PDB entry 6TTV | X-ray diffraction, 2.14 A resolution | chains A and B

Chain A:
Name: N6-adenosine-methyltransferase catalytic subunit
Organism: Homo sapiens
Notes: EC 2.1.1.348
Reference sequence: Q86U44 (MTA70_HUMAN); residue numbers follow UniProt; this construct covers 1-580
Amino-acid sequence (580 residues; each row starts with the number of its first residue):
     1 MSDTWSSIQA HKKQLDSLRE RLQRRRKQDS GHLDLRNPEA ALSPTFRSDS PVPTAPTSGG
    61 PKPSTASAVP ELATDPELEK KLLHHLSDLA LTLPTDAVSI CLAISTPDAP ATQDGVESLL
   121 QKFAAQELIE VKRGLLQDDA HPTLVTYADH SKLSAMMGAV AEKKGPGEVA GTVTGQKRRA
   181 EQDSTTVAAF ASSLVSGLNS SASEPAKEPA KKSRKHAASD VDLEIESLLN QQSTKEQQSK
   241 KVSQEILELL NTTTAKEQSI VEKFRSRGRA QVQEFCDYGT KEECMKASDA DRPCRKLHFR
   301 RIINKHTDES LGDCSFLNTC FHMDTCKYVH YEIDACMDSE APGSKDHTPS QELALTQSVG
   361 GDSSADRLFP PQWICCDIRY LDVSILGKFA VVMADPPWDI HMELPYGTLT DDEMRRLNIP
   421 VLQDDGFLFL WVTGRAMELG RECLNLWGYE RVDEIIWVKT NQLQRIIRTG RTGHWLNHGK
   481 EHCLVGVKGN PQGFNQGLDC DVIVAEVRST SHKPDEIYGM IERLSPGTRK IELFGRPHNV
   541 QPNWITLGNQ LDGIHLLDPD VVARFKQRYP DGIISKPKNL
Unresolved in the structure: 1-367, 401-406, 468-473, 577-580
UniProt features mapped onto this chain:
  - region: P396 to T410 (Gate loop 1), E450 to E454 (Interaction with METTL14), Q462 to G479 (Interphase loop), Q464 to K480 (Interaction with METTL14), R465 to H478 (Positively charged region required for RNA-binding), V507 to D515 (Gate loop 2)
  - motif: A210 to K215 (Nuclear localization signal)
  - binding site (S-adenosyl-L-methionine): D377, I378, D395, K513, R536 to N539, N549, Q550
  - site (Interaction with METTL14): E438, R441
  - modified residue: S2 (N-acetylserine), S43 (Phosphoserine), S48 (Phosphoserine), S50 (Phosphoserine), S219 (Phosphoserine), S243 (Phosphoserine), T348 (Phosphothreonine), S350 (Phosphoserine)
  - cross-link (Glycyl lysine isopeptide (Lys-Gly)): K177 (interchain with G-Cter in SUMO1), K211 (interchain with G-Cter in SUMO1), K212 (interchain with G-Cter in SUMO1), K215 (interchain with G-Cter in SUMO1)
  - natural variant: Y406 (Y406C: Found in patients with large intestine cancer; uncertain significance)
  - mutagenesis: S2 (S2A: Does not affect nuclear localization, interaction with METTL14 or WTAP or catalytic activity; when associated with A-43; A-48 and A-50), S43 (S43A: Does not affect nuclear localization, interaction with METTL14 or WTAP or catalytic activity; when associated with A-2; A-48 and A-50), S48 (S48A: Does not affect nuclear localization, interaction with METTL14 or WTAP or catalytic activity; when associated with A-2; A-43 and A-50), S50 (S50A: Does not affect nuclear localization, interaction with METTL14 or WTAP or catalytic activity; when associated with A-2; A-43 and A-48), K177 (K177R: In 4KR; strongly decreased sumoylation; when associated with 211-R--R-215), K211 to K215 (Abolishes localization to the nucleus; In 3KR; decreased sumoylation. In 4KR; strongly decreased sumoylation; when associated with R-177), S219 (S219A: Does not affect nuclear localization, interaction with METTL14 or WTAP or catalytic activity; when associated with A-243 and 348-A--A-350), S243 (S243A: Does not affect nuclear localization, interaction with METTL14 or WTAP or catalytic activity; when associated with A-219 and 348-A--A-350), C294 (C294A: Abolishes methyltransferase activity), C326 (C326A: Abolishes methyltransferase activity), T348 to S350 (Does not affect nuclear localization, interaction with METTL14 or WTAP or catalytic activity; when associated with A-219 and A-243), D377 (D377A: Abolishes methyltransferase activity), 12 further mutagenesis entries in UniProt
Ligand contacts: NWW ((2S,3S,4R,5R)-5-(6-aminopurin-9-yl)-3,4-bis(oxidanyl)oxolane-2-carboxamide): C376, D377, I378, R379, D395, P397, G407, L409, F534, R536, G548, N549, Q550
What the authors report for this chain:
  - binding site for NWW: N549
  - conformationally variable residues (order/disorder transition): I400 to G407

Chain B:
Name: N6-adenosine-methyltransferase non-catalytic subunit
Organism: Homo sapiens
Reference sequence: Q9HCE5 (MET14_HUMAN); residue numbers follow UniProt; this construct covers 1-456
Amino-acid sequence (456 residues; row label = number of the first residue in the row):
     1 MDSRLQEIRE RQKLRRQLLA QQLGAESADS IGAVLNSKDE QREIAETRET CRASYDTSAP
    61 NAKRKYLDEG ETDEDKMEEY KDELEMQQDE ENLPYEEEIY KDSSTFLKGT QSLNPHNDYC
   121 QHFVDTGHRP QNFIRDVGLA DRFEEYPKLR ELIRLKDELI AKSNTPPMYL QADIEAFDIR
   181 ELTPKFDVIL LEPPLEEYYR ETGITANEKC WTWDDIMKLE IDEIAAPRSF IFLWCGSGEG
   241 LDLGRVCLRK WGYRRCEDIC WIKTNKNNPG KTKTLDPKAV FQRTKEHCLM GIKGTVKRST
   301 DGDFIHANVD IDLIITEEPE IGNIEKPVEI FHIIEHFCLG RRRLHLFGRD STIRPGWLTV
   361 GPTLTNSNYN AETYASYFSA PNSYLTGCTE EIERLRPKSP PPKSKSDRGG GAPRGGGRGG
   421 TSAGRGRERN RSNFRGERGG FRGGRGGAHR GGFPPR
Unresolved in the structure: 1-116, 138-150, 201-208, 270-274, 296-308, 396-456
UniProt features mapped onto this chain:
  - region: R135, D136 (Interaction with METTL3), S237, G238 (Interaction with METTL3), R245 to R254 (Positively charged region required for RNA-binding), R255 to D258 (Interaction with METTL3), K278 to H287 (Interaction with METTL3), K297, R298 (Positively charged region required for RNA-binding), N308 to D312 (Interaction with METTL3)
  - site (Interaction with METTL3): Y146, D242, R245, R298, S399
  - modified residue: S399 (Phosphoserine)
  - mutagenesis: K63 to K65 (Does not affect nuclear localization), D173 (D173A: Little or no effect on S-adenosyl-L-methionine-binding or methyltransferase activity; when associated with A-192), E192 (E192A: Little or no effect on methyltransferase activity. Little or no effect on S-adenosyl-L-methionine-binding or methyltransferase activity; when associated with A-173), Y198 (Y198A: Does not affect methyltransferase activity of the heterodimer complex formed with METTL3), R245 (R245E: Reduced RNA-binding. Reduced RNA-binding; when associated with E-255), R254 to R255 (Strongly reduced methyltransferase activity of the heterodimer complex formed with METTL3), R255 (R255E: Reduced RNA-binding; when associated with E-245), K297 to R298 (Reduced RNA-binding), R298 (R298P: Strongly decreased methyltransferase activity of the heterodimer complex formed with METTL3, probably due to reduced RNA-binding), D312 (D312A: Decreased methyltransferase activity of the heterodimer complex formed with METTL3), C338 (C338A: Does not affect methyltransferase activity of the heterodimer complex formed with METTL3), P362 to T363 (Little or no effect on methyltransferase activity of the heterodimer complex formed with METTL3), 1 further mutagenesis entry in UniProt
Cystine bridges: C338-C388

How chain A and chain B interact:
Contacting residue pairs (104; chain A residue first):
  F427(A) - V280(B)  hydrophobic
  F429(A) - F281(B)  hydrophobic
  G434(A) - R255(B)  hydrogen bond (backbone-side chain)
  M437(A) - R245(B)  hydrogen bond
  M437(A) - R255(B)
  E438(A) - R245(B)  salt bridge
  E438(A) - R249(B)
  E438(A) - R255(B)  salt bridge
  R441(A) - L241(B)
  R441(A) - D242(B)  salt bridge
  R441(A) - R245(B)
  E450(A) - K278(B)
  R451(A) - G238(B)  hydrogen bond (side chain-backbone)
  R451(A) - L241(B)
  R451(A) - D242(B)  salt bridge
  V452(A) - K278(B)
  V452(A) - V280(B)  hydrophobic
  V452(A) - R283(B)  hydrogen bond (backbone-side chain)
  D453(A) - A279(B)
  D453(A) - V280(B)  hydrogen bond (side chain-backbone)
  D453(A) - F281(B)  hydrogen bond (side chain-backbone)
  D453(A) - R283(B)  salt bridge
  E454(A) - L241(B)
  E454(A) - K285(B)  hydrogen bond (backbone-side chain)
  E454(A) - H287(B)
  I455(A) - F281(B)  hydrophobic
  I456(A) - C260(B)  hydrophobic
  I456(A) - K285(B)
  V458(A) - I262(B)  hydrophobic
  Q464(A) - Y119(B)
  Q464(A) - F133(B)
  Q464(A) - I134(B)
  Q464(A) - R135(B)  hydrogen bond (backbone-backbone)
  I466(A) - I134(B)  hydrophobic
  I466(A) - I311(B)  hydrophobic
  I466(A) - L313(B)  hydrophobic
  I466(A) - I315(B)  hydrophobic
  H474(A) - E257(B)  hydrogen bond (backbone-side chain)
  W475(A) - F230(B)  hydrophobic
  W475(A) - C256(B)
  W475(A) - E257(B)  hydrogen bond (backbone-side chain)
  W475(A) - F337(B)
  W475(A) - L339(B)  hydrophobic
  L476(A) - E257(B)  hydrogen bond (backbone-side chain)
  L476(A) - I259(B)  hydrophobic
  L476(A) - D310(B)
  L476(A) - I311(B)
  L476(A) - D312(B)
  L476(A) - F337(B)  hydrophobic
  N477(A) - V309(B)
  N477(A) - D310(B)  hydrogen bond (backbone-backbone)
  N477(A) - I311(B)
  N477(A) - D312(B)  hydrogen bond (backbone-backbone)
  H478(A) - E257(B)  salt bridge
  H478(A) - D312(B)
  G479(A) - I311(B)
  G479(A) - D312(B)  hydrogen bond (backbone-side chain)
  G479(A) - L313(B)
  K480(A) - D258(B)  hydrogen bond (side chain-backbone)
  K480(A) - C260(B)
  K480(A) - D312(B)  salt bridge
  K480(A) - L313(B)
  H482(A) - D258(B)  salt bridge
  H482(A) - H287(B)
  V485(A) - V280(B)  hydrophobic
  Q496(A) - A279(B)  hydrogen bond (side chain-backbone)
  Q496(A) - V280(B)
  G497(A) - V280(B)  hydrogen bond (backbone-backbone)
  G497(A) - Q282(B)  hydrogen bond (backbone-side chain)
  L498(A) - F123(B)
  L498(A) - V124(B)
  D499(A) - C120(B)
  D499(A) - F123(B)
  D499(A) - V124(B)
  D499(A) - F281(B)
  D499(A) - Q282(B)  hydrogen bond (backbone-backbone)
  C500(A) - F123(B)  hydrophobic
  C500(A) - R129(B)
  C500(A) - P130(B)
  C500(A) - F281(B)
  C500(A) - Q282(B)
  C500(A) - T284(B)
  D501(A) - Q282(B)  hydrogen bond (backbone-backbone)
  D501(A) - R283(B)
  D501(A) - T284(B)  hydrogen bond (side chain-backbone)
  D501(A) - K285(B)  salt bridge
  V502(A) - P130(B)
  V502(A) - Q131(B)
  V502(A) - T284(B)
  V502(A) - K285(B)
  I503(A) - C120(B)  hydrophobic
  V504(A) - Y119(B)
  V504(A) - P130(B)
  V504(A) - Q131(B)
  V504(A) - I134(B)  hydrophobic
  E516(A) - N117(B)
  E516(A) - D118(B)
  E516(A) - C120(B)
  M520(A) - C120(B)  hydrophobic
  M520(A) - F281(B)  hydrophobic
  R523(A) - C120(B)
  R523(A) - Q121(B)  hydrogen bond
  R523(A) - V124(B)
  L524(A) - V280(B)  hydrophobic
Also at the interface, not in a pair above, chain A (41 interface residues in all): R435, L463, R465
Also at the interface, not in a pair above, chain B (47 interface residues in all): E239, P277, M290, I333

In short:
Chain A and chain B form an interface of 41 and 47 residues respectively, with 22 hydrogen bonds and 9 salt
bridges. Among the polar pairs are E438(A)-R245(B), E438(A)-R255(B) and R441(A)-D242(B). Bound to chain A:
compound NWW. From the paper: a binding site for NWW at N549(A); conformational variability at I400(A).
Here chain A is N6-adenosine-methyltransferase catalytic subunit and chain B is N6-adenosine-methyltransferase
non-catalytic subunit, both from Homo sapiens. Entry 6TTV (Crystal structure of the human METTL3-METTL14
complex bound to Compound 3 (ASI_M3M_138)) was determined by X-ray diffraction, deposited together with 6TTP,
6TTW, 6TTX, 6TU1 and 6Y4G.
